8BC7 - chain A; structure by X-ray diffraction, 1.72 A resolution.

# Chain A
Protein: Cereblon isoform 4
Source organism: Magnetospirillum gryphiswaldense
UniProt: A4TVL0 (A4TVL0_9PROT); numbering as in UniProt (aligned over 1-124)
Sequence (124 residues; each row starts with the number of its first residue):
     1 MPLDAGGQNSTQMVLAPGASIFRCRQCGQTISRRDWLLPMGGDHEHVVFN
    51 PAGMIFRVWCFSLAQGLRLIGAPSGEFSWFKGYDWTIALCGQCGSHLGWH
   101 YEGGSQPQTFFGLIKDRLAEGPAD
Not modelled in the structure: 1-15, 124
Metal / ion sites: Zn2+: Cys24, Cys27, Cys90, Cys93
Residues lining bound ligands: S-Thalidomide (EF2): Asn50, Pro51, Phe56, Glu76, Phe77, Ser78, Trp79, Trp85, Trp99, Tyr101

# In short
Ligands of chain A: S-Thalidomide. Cys24, Cys27, Cys90 and Cys93 form the Zn2+ site.
Chain A is Cereblon isoform 4 (Magnetospirillum gryphiswaldense); the structure, Cereblon isoform 4 from
Magnetospirillum gryphiswaldense in complex an aminoglutarimide degron peptide, was determined by X-ray
diffraction, deposited together with 8BC6.
